PDB entry 5X7X | X-ray diffraction, 2.18 A resolution | chains A and I of the 10 polymer chains in the assembly

# Chain A
Molecule: Histone H3.3
From: Homo sapiens
Reference sequence: P84243 (H33_HUMAN); residues 0-135 here correspond to UniProt positions 1-136 (UniProt number = residue number + 1)
Chain sequence (139 residues; numbered -3 to 135; the number before each row is that of its first residue; numbers below 1 keep their minus sign (Gly-3 is residue -3)):
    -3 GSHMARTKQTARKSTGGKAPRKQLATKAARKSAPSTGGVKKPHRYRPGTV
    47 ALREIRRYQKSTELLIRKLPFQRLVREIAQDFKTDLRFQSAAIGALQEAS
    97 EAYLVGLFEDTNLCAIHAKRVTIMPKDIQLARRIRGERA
Unresolved in the structure: -3 to 37, 134-135
Differences from the reference sequence: expression tag (-3 to -1)
UniProt features mapped onto this chain:
  - site: Ser31 (Interaction with ZMYND11)
  - modified residue: Arg2 (Asymmetric dimethylarginine), Thr3 (Phosphothreonine), Lys4 (Allysine), Gln5 (5-glutamyl dopamine), Thr6 (Phosphothreonine), Arg8 (Citrulline), Lys9 (N6,N6,N6-trimethyllysine), Ser10 (ADP-ribosylserine), Thr11 (Phosphothreonine), Lys14 (N6-(2-hydroxyisobutyryl)lysine), Arg17 (Asymmetric dimethylarginine), Lys18 (N6-(2-hydroxyisobutyryl)lysine), Lys23 (N6-(2-hydroxyisobutyryl)lysine), Arg26 (Citrulline), Lys27 (N6,N6,N6-trimethyllysine), Ser28 (ADP-ribosylserine), Ser31 (Phosphoserine), Lys36 (N6,N6,N6-trimethyllysine), Lys37 (N6-methyllysine), Tyr41 (Phosphotyrosine) and 9 more in UniProt
  - lipidation: Lys18 (N6-decanoyllysine)

# Chain I
Molecule: 146-nt DNA strand
From: Homo sapiens
Sequence (146 nucleotides; each row starts with the number of its first residue):
     1 ATCAATATCCACCTGCAGATTCTACCAAAAGTGTATTTGGAAACTGCTCC
    51 ATCAAAAGGCATGTTCAGCTGAATTCAGCTGAACATGCCTTTTGATGGAG
   101 CAGTTTCCAAATACACTTTTGGTAGAATCTGCAGGTGGATATTGAT
Metal / ion sites: Mn2+ site 1: DA27, DT118; Mn2+ site 2 near DG68 (its only coordinating residue here); Mn2+ site 3 near DG121 (its only coordinating residue here); Mn2+ site 4 near DG131 (its only coordinating residue here); Mn2+ site 5 near DG134 (its only coordinating residue here)

# Interface between chain A and chain I
Contacting residue pairs (23):
  Arg40(A) with DT143(I), phosphate contact
  Tyr41(A) with DT142(I), phosphate contact; DT143(I), phosphate contact
  Arg42(A) with DG68(I), salt bridge to the phosphate; DT143(I), salt bridge to the phosphate; DG144(I), phosphate contact
  Pro43(A) with DA67(I), phosphate contact; DG68(I), sugar contact
  Thr45(A) with DT142(I), phosphate contact; DT143(I), hydrogen bond to the phosphate
  Arg63(A) with DC60(I), sugar contact
  Arg72(A) with DC50(I), salt bridge to the phosphate
  Arg83(A) with DC49(I), phosphate contact; DC50(I), phosphate contact
  Phe84(A) with DC49(I), sugar contact; DC50(I), hydrogen bond to the phosphate
  Gln85(A) with DC49(I), hydrogen bond to the phosphate
  Arg116(A) with DT70(I), phosphate contact; DG71(I), salt bridge to the phosphate
  Val117(A) with DT70(I), hydrogen bond to the phosphate
  Thr118(A) with DC69(I), phosphate contact; DT70(I), hydrogen bond to the phosphate
  Met120(A) with DG71(I), phosphate contact
Also at the interface, not in a pair above, chain A (16 interface residues in all): Lys115, Lys122
Also at the interface, not in a pair above, chain I (13 interface residues in all): DG59, DT65

# Overview
16 residues of chain A face 13 of chain I across their interface; the contacts include 5 hydrogen bonds and 4
salt bridges. Polar pairs include Thr45(A)-DT143(I), Phe84(A)-DC50(I) and Gln85(A)-DC49(I). DA27(I) and
DT118(I) coordinate Mn2+ site 1.
Here chain A is Histone H3.3 and chain I is a 146-nt DNA strand, both from Homo sapiens. Entry 5X7X (The
crystal structure of the nucleosome containing H3.3 at 2.18 angstrom resolution) was determined by X-ray
diffraction (same publication as 5GXQ).
